PDB entry 4QT3 | X-ray diffraction, 1.40 A resolution | chain A

[Chain A]
Protein: FK506-binding protein (FKBP)-type peptidyl-propyl isomerase
Organism: Plasmodium falciparum 3D7
Notes: EC 5.2.1.8
UniProtKB: Q8I4V8 (Q8I4V8_PLAF7); residue numbers follow UniProt; this construct covers 5-127
Sequence (134 residues; numbered 5 to 138; the number before each row is that of its first residue):
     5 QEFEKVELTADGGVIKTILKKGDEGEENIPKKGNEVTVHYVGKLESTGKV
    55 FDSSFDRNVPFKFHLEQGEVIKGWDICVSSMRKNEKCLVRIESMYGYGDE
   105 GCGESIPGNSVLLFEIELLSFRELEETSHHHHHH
Unresolved in the structure: 130-138
Differences from the reference sequence: expression tag (128-138)
Glycans and other covalent adducts: (2S,3S)-1,4-dimercaptobutane-2,3-diol (DTV) linked to Cys106
Residues lining bound ligands:
  - (2S,3S)-1,4-dimercaptobutane-2,3-diol (DTV): Tyr101, Gly105, Gly107
  - rapamycin immunosuppressant drug (RAP): Tyr44, Phe55, Asp56, Phe59, Phe65, Gly72, Glu73, Val74, Ile75, Trp78, Tyr101, Ile110, Phe118
Reported in the primary citation:
  - binding site for rapamycin immunosuppressant drug: Tyr44, Phe55, Asp56, Phe65, Gly72, Glu73, Val74, Ile75, Trp78, Tyr101, Cys106, Ile110
  - binding site for (2S,3S)-1,4-dimercaptobutane-2,3-diol: Cys106
  - conformationally variable residues (loop rearrangement): Ser57 to Val63

[Overview]
Bound to chain A: rapamycin immunosuppressant drug. (2S,3S)-1,4-dimercaptobutane-2,3-diol is covalently linked
to Cys106. From the paper: a binding site for rapamycin immunosuppressant drug at Tyr44, Phe55 and Asp56 among
others; a binding site for (2S,3S)-1,4-dimercaptobutane-2,3-diol at Cys106.
Chain A is FK506-binding protein (FKBP)-type peptidyl-propyl isomerase (Plasmodium falciparum 3D7); the
structure, Crystal structure resolution of Plasmodium falciparum FK506 binding domain (FKBP35) in complex with
Rapamycin at 1.4A ..., was determined by X-ray diffraction together with 4QT2 from the same study.
